Entry 7RE0 (electron microscopy, 3.50 A resolution); this record covers chains A and E of the 8 polymer chains in the assembly.

Chain A:
Name: RNA-directed RNA polymerase
Source organism: Severe acute respiratory syndrome coronavirus 2
Notes: EC 2.7.7.48
UniProtKB: P0DTD1 (R1AB_SARS2); residues 1-932 here correspond to UniProt positions 4393-5324 (UniProt number = residue number + 4392)
Amino-acid sequence (932 residues; row label = number of the first residue in the row):
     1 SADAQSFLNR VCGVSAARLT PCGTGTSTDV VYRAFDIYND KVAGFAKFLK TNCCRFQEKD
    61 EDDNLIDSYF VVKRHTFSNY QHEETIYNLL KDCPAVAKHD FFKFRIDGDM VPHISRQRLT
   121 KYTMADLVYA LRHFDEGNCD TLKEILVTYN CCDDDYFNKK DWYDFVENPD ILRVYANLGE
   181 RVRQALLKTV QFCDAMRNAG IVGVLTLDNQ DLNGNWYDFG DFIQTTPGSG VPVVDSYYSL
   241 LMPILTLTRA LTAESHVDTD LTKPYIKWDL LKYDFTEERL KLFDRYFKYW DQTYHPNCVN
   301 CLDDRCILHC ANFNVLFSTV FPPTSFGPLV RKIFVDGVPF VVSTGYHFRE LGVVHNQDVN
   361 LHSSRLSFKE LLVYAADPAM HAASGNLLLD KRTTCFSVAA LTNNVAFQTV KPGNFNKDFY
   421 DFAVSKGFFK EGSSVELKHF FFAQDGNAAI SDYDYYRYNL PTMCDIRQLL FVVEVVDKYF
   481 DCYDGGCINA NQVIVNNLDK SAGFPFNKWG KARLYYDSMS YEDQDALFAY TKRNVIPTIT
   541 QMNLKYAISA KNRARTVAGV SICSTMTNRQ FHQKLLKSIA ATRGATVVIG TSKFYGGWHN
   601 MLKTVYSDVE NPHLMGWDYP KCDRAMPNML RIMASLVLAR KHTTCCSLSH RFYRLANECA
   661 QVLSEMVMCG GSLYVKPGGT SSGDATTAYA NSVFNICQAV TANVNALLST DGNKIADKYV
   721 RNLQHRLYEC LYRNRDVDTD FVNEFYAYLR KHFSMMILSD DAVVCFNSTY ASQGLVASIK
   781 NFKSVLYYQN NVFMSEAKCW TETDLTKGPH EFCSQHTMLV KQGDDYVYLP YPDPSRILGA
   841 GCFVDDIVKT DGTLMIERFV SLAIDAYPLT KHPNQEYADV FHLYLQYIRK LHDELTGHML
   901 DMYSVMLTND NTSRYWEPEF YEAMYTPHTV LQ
Disordered / not traced: 1-2, 930-932
Bound ions: Mg2+: Asn209, Asp218 (together with ADP); Zn2+ site 1: His295, Cys301, Cys306, Cys310; Zn2+ site 2: Cys487, His642, Cys645, Cys646
Ligand contacts: ADP (adenosine-5'-diphosphate): Phe35, Lys50, Asn52, Cys53, Lys73, Arg74, His75, Asn79, Glu83, Arg116, Asp208, Asn209, Tyr217, Asp218, Gly220
Curated features (UniProtKB/Swiss-Prot):
  - region: Lys545 to Arg555 (Interaction with RMP Remdesivir), Thr582 to Pro620 (RdRp Palm N-ter)
  - active site: Ser759, Asp760, Asp761
  - binding site (Mn(2+)): Asn209, Asp218
  - binding site (Zn(2+)): His295, Cys301, Cys306, Cys310, Cys487, His642, Cys645, Cys646
  - site: Gln932 (Cleavage)

Chain E:
Name: Helicase
Source organism: Severe acute respiratory syndrome coronavirus 2
Notes: EC 3.6.4.12, 3.6.4.13
UniProtKB: P0DTD1 (R1AB_SARS2); residues 1-601 here correspond to UniProt positions 5325-5925 (UniProt number = residue number + 5324)
Amino-acid sequence (605 residues; row label = number of the first residue in the row; numbers below 1 keep their minus sign (Gly-3 is residue -3)):
    -3 GPHMAVGACV LCNSQTSLRC GACIRRPFLC CKCCYDHVIS TSHKLVLSVN PYVCNAPGCD
    57 VTDVTQLYLG GMSYYCKSHK PPISFPLCAN GQVFGLYKNT CVGSDNVTDF NAIATCDWTN
   117 AGDYILANTC TERLKLFAAE TLKATEETFK LSYGIATVRE VLSDRELHLS WEVGKPRPPL
   177 NRNYVFTGYR VTKNSKVQIG EYTFEKGDYG DAVVYRGTTT YKLNVGDYFV LTSHTVMPLS
   237 APTLVPQEHY VRITGLYPTL NISDEFSSNV ANYQKVGMQK YSTLQGPPGT GKSHFAIGLA
   297 LYYPSARIVY TACSHAAVDA LCEKALKYLP IDKCSRIIPA RARVECFDKF KVNSTLEQYV
   357 FCTVNALPET TADIVVFDEI SMATNYDLSV VNARLRAKHY VYIGDPAQLP APRTLLTKGT
   417 LEPEYFNSVC RLMKTIGPDM FLGTCRRCPA EIVDTVSALV YDNKLKAHKD KSAQCFKMFY
   477 KGVITHDVSS AINRPQIGVV REFLTRNPAW RKAVFISPYN SQNAVASKIL GLPTQTVDSS
   537 QGSEYDYVIF TQTTETAHSC NVNRFNVAIT RAKVGILCIM SDRDLYDKLQ FTSLEIPRRN
   597 VATLQ
Disordered / not traced: -3 to 0, 591-601
Sequence notes: expression tag (-3 to 0)
Bound ions: Zn2+ site 1: Cys5, Cys8, Cys26, Cys29; Zn2+ site 2: Cys16, Cys19, His33, His39; Zn2+ site 3: Cys50, Cys55, Cys72, His75; Mg2+: Ser289 (together with ADP)
Ligand contacts:
  - ADP (adenosine-5'-diphosphate): Glu261, Pro283, Pro284, Gly285, Thr286, Gly287, Lys288, Ser289, His290, Lys320, Arg442, Gly538, Glu540
  - aluminium fluoride (AF3): Pro284, Gly285, Lys288, Ser289, Glu375, Gln404, Arg443, Gln537, Gly538, Arg567
Curated features (UniProtKB/Swiss-Prot):
  - binding site (Zn(2+)): Cys5, Cys8, Cys16, Cys19, Cys26, Cys29, His33, His39, Cys50, Cys55, Cys72, His75
  - binding site (a ribonucleoside 5'-triphosphate): Gly282 to Ser289
  - site: Gln601 (Cleavage)

Chain A / chain E interface:
Pairs across the interface - 12 pairs, chain A then chain E:
  Asp901(A) with Thr96(E)
  Met902(A) with Leu92(E), hydrophobic; Tyr93(E), hydrogen bond (backbone-backbone); Lys94(E)
  Tyr903(A) with Leu92(E); Tyr93(E); Lys94(E); Asn95(E), hydrogen bond (backbone-side chain); Thr96(E)
  Ser904(A) with Asn95(E), hydrogen bond (backbone-side chain); Thr96(E)
  Val905(A) with Asn95(E)
Also at the interface, not in a pair above, chain E (6 interface residues in all): Gly91

Overview:
5 residues of chain A face 6 of chain E across their interface; the contacts include 3 hydrogen bonds. Among
the polar pairs are Tyr903(A)-Asn95(E), Ser904(A)-Asn95(E) and Met902(A)-Tyr93(E). Chain A binds ADP. Chain E
binds ADP and aluminium fluoride.
Chain A is RNA-directed RNA polymerase and chain E is Helicase, both from Severe acute respiratory syndrome
coronavirus 2; the structure, SARS-CoV-2 replication-transcription complex bound to nsp13 helicase -
nsp13(2)-RTC - swiveled class, was determined by electron microscopy together with 7RDX, 7RDY, 7RDZ, 7RE1,
7RE2 and 7RE3 from the same study.
